8XUD - chains K and L of the 10 polymer chains in the assembly; structure by X-ray diffraction, 3.49 A resolution.

Chain K (and L):
Protein: Murein DD-endopeptidase MepS/Murein LD-carboxypeptidase
Organism: Escherichia coli K-12
Notes: EC 3.4.-.-, 3.4.17.13; chain L of this document is another copy of the same molecule, construct and numbering; everything in this record applies to it too
UniProtKB: P0AFV4 (MEPS_ECOLI); residues 2-162 here correspond to UniProt positions 28-188 (UniProt number = residue number + 26)
Amino-acid sequence (168 residues; numbered 1 to 168; the number before each row is that of its first residue):
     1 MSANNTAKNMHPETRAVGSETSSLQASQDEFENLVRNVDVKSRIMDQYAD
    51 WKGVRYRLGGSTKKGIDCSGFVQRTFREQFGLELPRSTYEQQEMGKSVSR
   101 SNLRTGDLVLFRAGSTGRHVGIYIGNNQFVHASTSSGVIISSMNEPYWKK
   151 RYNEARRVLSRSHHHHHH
Disordered / not traced: 1-20, 161-168 (chain L: 1-20)
Differences from the reference sequence: initiating methionine (1); expression tag (163-168)
Swiss-Prot annotation at these positions:
  - active site: Cys68 (Nucleophile), His119 (Proton acceptor), His131
Reported in the primary citation:
  - mutagenesis - D39A (0.39 +/- 0.11 uM): unchanged binding to Lipoprotein NlpI

Chain K / chain L interface:
Residue-residue contacts - 40 pairs, chain K then chain L:
  Asn33(K) - Leu24(L)
  Leu34(K) - Ser23(L)
  Leu34(K) - Leu24(L)  hydrophobic
  Asn37(K) - Leu24(L)
  Asn37(K) - Gln28(L)  hydrogen bond (backbone-side chain)
  Val38(K) - Ser27(L)
  Val38(K) - Gln28(L)
  Val38(K) - Phe31(L)
  Asp39(K) - Phe31(L)
  Val40(K) - Gln28(L)
  Lys41(K) - Gln28(L)
  Lys41(K) - Asp29(L)  salt bridge
  Lys41(K) - Glu32(L)
  Ser42(K) - Phe31(L)
  Ser42(K) - Glu32(L)  hydrogen bond (side chain-backbone)
  Ser42(K) - Val35(L)
  Ser42(K) - Arg36(L)  hydrogen bond (backbone-side chain)
  Met45(K) - Glu32(L)
  Met45(K) - Arg36(L)
  Asp46(K) - Arg36(L)  salt bridge
  Tyr48(K) - Glu78(L)  hydrogen bond (side chain-backbone)
  Lys52(K) - Arg43(L)
  Lys52(K) - Asp46(L)  salt bridge
  Lys52(K) - Gln79(L)  hydrogen bond
  Thr105(K) - Gln25(L)  hydrogen bond
  Thr105(K) - Gln28(L)  hydrogen bond
  Ile124(K) - Gln25(L)
  Gly125(K) - Gln25(L)
  Asn126(K) - Asp29(L)  hydrogen bond
  Gln128(K) - Gly81(L)  hydrogen bond (side chain-backbone)
  Gln128(K) - Glu83(L)
  Ser136(K) - Asp50(L)
  Ser136(K) - Lys63(L)
  Ser136(K) - Arg74(L)
  Ile139(K) - Glu78(L)
  Ile140(K) - Arg77(L)
  Ile140(K) - Glu78(L)
  Ser142(K) - Arg77(L)
  Ser142(K) - Glu83(L)
  Glu145(K) - Arg77(L)  salt bridge
Also at the interface, not in a pair above, chain K (25 interface residues in all): Ala49, Arg104, Ser141
Also at the interface, not in a pair above, chain L (21 interface residues in all): Phe80

Overview:
The interface between chain K and chain L involves 25 residues on one side and 21 on the other; the contacts
include 9 hydrogen bonds and 4 salt bridges. Polar pairs include Lys41(K)-Asp29(L), Asp46(K)-Arg36(L) and
Lys52(K)-Asp46(L). The paper reports that D39A of chain K leaves binding to Lipoprotein NlpI unchanged.
Both chains are Murein DD-endopeptidase MepS/Murein LD-carboxypeptidase (Escherichia coli K-12). Entry 8XUD
(Crystal structure of adaptor NlpI in complex with endopeptidase MepS and PDZ-protease Prc) was determined by
X-ray diffraction, deposited together with 8XUP.
